6STQ - chains A and B; structure by X-ray diffraction, 1.50 A resolution.

== Chain A (and B) ==
Protein: Arundo donax Lectin (ADL)
Organism: Arundo donax
Notes: chain B of this document is another copy of the same molecule, construct and numbering; everything in this record applies to it too
Amino-acid sequence (170 residues; numbered 1 to 170; the number before each row is that of its first residue):
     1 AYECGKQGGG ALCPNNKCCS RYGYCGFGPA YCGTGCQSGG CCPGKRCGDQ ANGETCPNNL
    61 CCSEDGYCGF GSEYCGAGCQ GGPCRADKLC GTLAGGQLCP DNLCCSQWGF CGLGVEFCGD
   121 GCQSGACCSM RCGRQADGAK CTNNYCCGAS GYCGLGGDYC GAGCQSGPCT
Disordered / not traced: 92-96
Disulfide bonds: Cys4-Cys19, Cys13-Cys25, Cys18-Cys32, Cys36-Cys41, Cys47-Cys62, Cys56-Cys68, Cys61-Cys75, Cys79-Cys84, Cys90-Cys105, Cys99-Cys111, Cys104-Cys118, Cys122-Cys127, Cys132-Cys147, Cys141-Cys153, Cys146-Cys160, Cys164-Cys169
Ligand contacts:
  - N-acetylglucosamine (NAG; 2-acetamido-2-deoxy-beta-D-glucopyranose), molecule 1: Asp87, Ser106, Trp108, Phe110, Glu116, Phe117
  - N-acetylglucosamine (NAG), molecule 2: Gly156, Gly157, Asp158

== Chain A / chain B interface ==
Contacting residue pairs (101; chain A residue first):
  Gly10(A) - Pro14(B)
  Ala11(A) - Leu12(B)
  Leu12(A) - Ala11(B)
  Leu12(A) - Leu12(B)  hydrogen bond (backbone-backbone)
  Leu12(A) - Cys13(B)
  Cys13(A) - Leu12(B)
  Pro14(A) - Gly10(B)
  Asn15(A) - Asp101(B)
  Asn15(A) - Asn102(B)  hydrogen bond (backbone-side chain)
  Asn16(A) - Asn59(B)  hydrogen bond
  Asn16(A) - Asp101(B)  hydrogen bond (side chain-backbone)
  Asn16(A) - Leu103(B)
  Asn16(A) - Leu113(B)
  Cys25(A) - Gly156(B)
  Gly26(A) - Leu155(B)
  Phe27(A) - Asn102(B)
  Phe27(A) - Ala126(B)  hydrophobic
  Phe27(A) - Tyr145(B)
  Phe27(A) - Gly154(B)
  Phe27(A) - Leu155(B)  hydrogen bond (backbone-backbone)
  Phe27(A) - Tyr159(B)
  Gly28(A) - Cys153(B)
  Gly28(A) - Tyr159(B)
  Pro29(A) - Cys128(B)
  Pro29(A) - Tyr152(B)  hydrophobic
  Pro29(A) - Tyr159(B)
  Ala30(A) - Asp158(B)
  Ala30(A) - Tyr159(B)  hydrogen bond (backbone-side chain)
  Tyr31(A) - Leu155(B)
  Tyr31(A) - Gly156(B)
  Tyr31(A) - Gly157(B)  hydrogen bond (side chain-backbone)
  Tyr31(A) - Asp158(B)  hydrogen bond (side chain-backbone)
  Tyr31(A) - Tyr159(B)  hydrophobic
  Gly40(A) - Leu113(B)
  Cys42(A) - Cys128(B)  disulfide
  Pro43(A) - Val115(B)  hydrophobic
  Asn58(A) - Asn58(B)
  Asn58(A) - Asn59(B)  hydrogen bond (backbone-side chain)
  Asn59(A) - Asn16(B)  hydrogen bond
  Asn59(A) - Asn58(B)  hydrogen bond (side chain-backbone)
  Asn59(A) - Leu60(B)
  Asn59(A) - Phe70(B)
  Leu60(A) - Asn59(B)
  Gly69(A) - Leu113(B)
  Phe70(A) - Asn59(B)
  Phe70(A) - Pro83(B)  hydrophobic
  Phe70(A) - Gly112(B)
  Phe70(A) - Leu113(B)  hydrogen bond (backbone-backbone)
  Phe70(A) - Phe117(B)
  Gly71(A) - Phe117(B)
  Ser72(A) - Asp87(B)
  Glu73(A) - Glu116(B)
  Glu73(A) - Phe117(B)
  Tyr74(A) - Leu113(B)
  Tyr74(A) - Gly114(B)
  Tyr74(A) - Val115(B)
  Tyr74(A) - Glu116(B)  hydrogen bond
  Pro83(A) - Phe70(B)  hydrophobic
  Pro83(A) - Pro83(B)  hydrophobic
  Arg85(A) - Arg85(B)  hydrogen bond (side chain-backbone)
  Arg85(A) - Ala86(B)
  Arg85(A) - Asp87(B)  salt bridge
  Ala86(A) - Arg85(B)
  Asp87(A) - Ser72(B)
  Asp87(A) - Arg85(B)  salt bridge
  Asp101(A) - Asn15(B)
  Asp101(A) - Asn16(B)  hydrogen bond (backbone-side chain)
  Asn102(A) - Asn15(B)  hydrogen bond (side chain-backbone)
  Asn102(A) - Phe27(B)
  Leu103(A) - Asn16(B)
  Gly112(A) - Phe70(B)
  Leu113(A) - Gly69(B)
  Leu113(A) - Phe70(B)  hydrogen bond (backbone-backbone)
  Leu113(A) - Tyr74(B)
  Gly114(A) - Tyr74(B)
  Val115(A) - Pro43(B)  hydrophobic
  Val115(A) - Tyr74(B)
  Glu116(A) - Tyr74(B)  hydrogen bond
  Phe117(A) - Phe70(B)
  Phe117(A) - Gly71(B)
  Phe117(A) - Glu73(B)
  Ala126(A) - Phe27(B)  hydrophobic
  Cys128(A) - Pro29(B)
  Cys128(A) - Cys42(B)  disulfide
  Tyr145(A) - Phe27(B)
  Cys153(A) - Gly28(B)
  Gly154(A) - Phe27(B)
  Leu155(A) - Lys17(B)
  Leu155(A) - Gly26(B)
  Leu155(A) - Phe27(B)  hydrogen bond (backbone-backbone)
  Leu155(A) - Tyr31(B)
  Gly156(A) - Cys25(B)
  Gly156(A) - Tyr31(B)
  Gly157(A) - Tyr31(B)  hydrogen bond (backbone-side chain)
  Asp158(A) - Ala30(B)
  Asp158(A) - Tyr31(B)  hydrogen bond (backbone-side chain)
  Tyr159(A) - Phe27(B)
  Tyr159(A) - Gly28(B)
  Tyr159(A) - Pro29(B)
  Tyr159(A) - Ala30(B)  hydrogen bond (side chain-backbone)
  Tyr159(A) - Tyr31(B)  hydrophobic
Also at the interface, not in a pair above, chain A (55 interface residues in all): Glu3, Lys17, Thr55, Cys68, Cys111, Tyr152
Also at the interface, not in a pair above, chain B (55 interface residues in all): Glu3, Gly40, Thr55, Cys68, Cys111
Inter-chain disulfides: Cys42(A)-Cys128(B), Cys128(A)-Cys42(B)

== Summary ==
Chain A and chain B each contribute 55 residues to their interface; the contacts include 2 disulfide bonds, 22
hydrogen bonds and 2 salt bridges. Polar contacts include Arg85(A)-Asp87(B), Asn15(A)-Asn102(B) and
Asn16(A)-Asn59(B). Ligands of chain A: N-acetylglucosamine.
Both chains are Arundo donax Lectin (ADL) (Arundo donax). Entry 6STQ (Three dimensional structure of the giant
reed (Arundodonax) lectin (ADL) complex with N,N'-Diacetylchitobiose; 30 seconds soaking) was determined by
X-ray diffraction (same publication as 6STN, 6STO, 6STP and 6STR).
